Entry 1VQ7 (X-ray diffraction, 2.50 A resolution); this record covers chains 0 and B of the 32 polymer chains in the assembly.

[Chain 0]
Molecule: 23S ribosomal RNA
From: Haloarcula marismortui
Sequence (2922 nucleotides; each row starts with the number of its first residue):
     2 UUGGCUACUA UGCCAGCUGG UGGAUUGCUC GGCUCAGGCG CUGAUGAAGG ACGUGCCAAG
    62 CUGCGAUAAG CCAUGGGGAG CCGCACGGAG GCGAAGAACC AUGGAUUUCC GAAUGAGAAU
   122 CUCUCUAACA AUUGCUUCGC GCAAUGAGGA ACCCCGAGAA CUGAAACAUC UCAGUAUCGG
   182 GAGGAACAGA AAACGCAAUG UGAUGUCGUU AGUAACCGCG AGUGAACGCG AUACAGCCCA
   242 AACCGAAGCC CUCACGGGCA AUGUGGUGUC AGGGCUACCU CUCAUCAGCC GACCGUCUCG
   302 ACGAAGUCUC UUGGAACAGA GCGUGAUACA GGGUGACAAC CCCGUACUCG AGACCAGUAC
   362 GACGUGCGGU AGUGCCAGAG UAGCGGGGGU UGGAUAUCCC UCGCGAAUAA CGCAGGCAUC
   422 GACUGCGAAG GCUAAACACA ACCUGAGACC GAUAGUGAAC AAGUAGUGUG AACGAACGCU
   482 GCAAAGUACC CUCAGAAGGG AGGCGAAAUA GAGCAUGAAA UCAGUUGGCG AUCGAGCGAC
   542 AGGGCAUACA AGGUCCCUCG ACGAAUGACC GACGCGCGAG CGUCCAGUAA GACUCACGGG
   602 AAGCCGAUGU UCUGUCGUAC GUUUUGAAAA ACGAGCCAGG GAGUGUGUCU GCAUGGCAAG
   662 UCUAACCGGA GUAUCCGGGG AGGCACAGGG AAACCGACAU GGCCGCAGGG CUUUGCCCGA
   722 GGGCCGCCGU CUUCAAGGGC GGGGAGCCAU GUGGACACGA CCCGAAUCCG GACGAUCUAC
   782 GCAUGGACAA GAUGAAGCGU GCCGAAAGGC ACGUGGAAGU CUGUUAGAGU UGGUGUCCUA
   842 CAAUACCCUC UCGUGAUCUA UGUGUAGGGG UGAAAGGCCC AUCGAGUCCG GCAACAGCUG
   902 GUUCCAAUCG AAACAUGUCG AAGCAUGACC UCCGCCGAGG UAGUCUGUGA GGUAGAGCGA
   962 CCGAUUGGUG UGUCCGCCUC CGAGAGGAGU CGGCACACCU GUCAAACUCC AAACUUACAG
  1022 ACGCCGUUUG ACGCGGGGAU UCCGGUGCGC GGGGUAAGCC UGUGUACCAG GAGGGGAACA
  1082 ACCCAGAGAU AGGUUAAGGU CCCCAAGUGU GGAUUAAGUG UAAUCCUCUG AAGGUGGUCU
  1142 CGAGCCCUAG ACAGCCGGGA GGUGAGCUUA GAAGCAGCUA CCCUCUAAGA AAAGCGUAAC
  1202 AGCUUACCGG CCGAGGUUUG AGGCGCCCAA AAUGAUCGGG ACUCAAAUCC ACCACCGAGA
  1262 CCUGUCCGUA CCACUCAUAC UGGUAAUCGA GUAGAUUGGC GCUCUAAUUG GAUGGAAGUA
  1322 GGGGUGAAAA CUCCUAUGGA CCGAUUAGUG ACGAAAAUCC UGGCCAUAGU AGCAGCGAUA
  1382 GUCGGGUGAG AACCCCGACG GCCUAAUGGA UAAGGGUUCC UCAGCACUGC UGAUCAGCUG
  1442 AGGGUUAGCC GGUCCUAAGU CAUACCGCAA CUCGACUAUG ACGAAAUGGG AAACGGGUUA
  1502 AUAUUCCCGU GCCACUAUGC AGUGAAAGUU GACGCCCUGG GGUCGAUCAC GCUGGGCAUU
  1562 CGCCCAGUCG AACCGUCCAA CUCCGUGGAA GCCGUAAUGG CAGGAAGCGG ACGAACGGCG
  1622 GCAUAGGGAA ACGUGAUUCA ACCUGGGGCC CAUGAAAAGA CGAGCAUAGU GUCCGUACCG
  1682 AGAACCGACA CAGGUGUCCA UGGCGGCGAA AGCCAAGGCC UGUCGGGAGC AACCAACGUU
  1742 AGGGAAUUCG GCAAGUUAGU CCCGUACCUU CGGAAGAAGG GAUGCCUGCU CCGGAACGGA
  1802 GCAGGUCGCA GUGACUCGGA AGCUCGGACU GUCUAGUAAC AACAUAGGUG ACCGCAAAUC
  1862 CGCAAGGACU CGUACGGUCA CUGAAUCCUG CCCAGUGCAG GUAUCUGAAC ACCUCGUACA
  1922 AGAGGACGAA GGACCUGUCA ACGGCGGGGG UAACUAUGAC CCUCUUAAGG UAGCGUAGUA
  1982 CCUUGCCGCA UCAGUAGCGG CUUGCAUGAA UGGAUUAACC AGAGCUUCAC UGUCCCAACG
  2042 UUGGGCCCGG UGAACUGUAC AUUCCAGUGC GGAGUCUGGA GACACCCAGG GGGAAGCGAA
  2102 GACCCUAUGG AGCUUUACUG CAGGCUGUCG CUGAGACGUG GUCGCCGAUG UGCAGCAUAG
  2162 GUAGGAGACA CUACACAGGU ACCCGCGCUA GCGGGCCACC GAGUCAACAG UGAAAUACUA
  2222 CCCGUCGGUG ACUGCGACUC UCACUCCGGG AGGAGGACAC CGAUAGCCGG GCAGUUUGAC
  2282 UGGGGCGGUA CGCGCUCGAA AAGAUAUCGA GCGCGCCCUA UGGCUAUCUC AGCCGGGACA
  2342 GAGACCCGGC GAAGAGUGCA AGAGCAAAAG AUAGCUUGAC AGUGUUCUUC CCAACGAGGA
  2402 ACGCUGACGC GAAAGCGUGG UCUAGCGAAC CAAUUAGCCU GCUUGAUGCG GGCAAUUGAU
  2462 GACAGAAAAG CUACCCUAGG GAUAACAGAG UCGUCACUCG CAAGAGCACA UAUCGACCGA
  2522 GUGGCUUGCU ACCUCGAUGU CGGUUCCCUC CAUCCUGCCC GUGCAGAAGC GGGCAAGGGU
  2582 GAGGUUGUUC GCCUAUUAAA GGAGGUCGUG AGCUGGGUUU AGACCGUCGU GAGACAGGUC
  2642 GGCUGCUAUC UACUGGGUGU GUAAUGGUGU CUGACAAGAA CGACCGUAUA GUACGAGAGG
  2702 AACUACGGUU GGUGGCCACU GGUGUACCGG UUGUUCGAGA GAGCACGUGC CGGGUAGCCA
  2762 CGCCACACGG GGUAAGAGCU GAACGCAUCU AAGCUCGAAA CCCACUUGGA AAAGAGACAC
  2822 CGCCGAGGUC CCGCGUACAA GACGCGGUCG AUAGACUCGG GGUGUGCGCG UCGAGGUAAC
  2882 GAGACGUUAA GCCCACGAGC ACUAACAGAC CAAAGCCAUC AU
Disordered / not traced: 2-9, 126-127, 715, 971-998, 1560, 1952-1963, 2137-2236, 2339-2343, 2665-2666, 2915-2923
Modified / non-standard residues: 1MA (6-hydro-1-methyladenosine-5'-monophosphate) at position 628, OMU (o2'-methyluridine 5'-monophosphate) at position 2587, OMG (o2'-methylguanosine-5'-monophosphate) at position 2588, UR3 (3-methyluridine-5'-monophoshate) at position 2619, PSU (pseudouridine-5'-monophosphate) at position 2621
Construct notes: modified residue (628, 2587-2588, 2619, 2621)
Metal / ion sites: Na+ site 1 near U12 (its only coordinating residue here); Mg2+ site 1 near G28 (its only coordinating residue here); Na+ site 2: C40, G41, A442; Na+ site 3: G56, A59, G61; Na+ site 4 near U108 (its only coordinating residue here); Mg2+ site 2 near U115 (its only coordinating residue here); Na+ site 5: C130, U146; Na+ site 6: C141, G142; Mg2+ site 3: C162, U2276; K+ site 1: U163, U172; Mg2+ site 4: A165, A167, C168; Na+ site 7: A165, A166, A167; 86 more Mg2+ sites not listed; 61 more Na+ sites not listed; 2 more K+ sites not listed

[Chain B]
Protein: 50S ribosomal protein L3P
From: Haloarcula marismortui
Sequence (338 residues; numbered 0 to 337; the number before each row is that of its first residue; numbering starts at 0):
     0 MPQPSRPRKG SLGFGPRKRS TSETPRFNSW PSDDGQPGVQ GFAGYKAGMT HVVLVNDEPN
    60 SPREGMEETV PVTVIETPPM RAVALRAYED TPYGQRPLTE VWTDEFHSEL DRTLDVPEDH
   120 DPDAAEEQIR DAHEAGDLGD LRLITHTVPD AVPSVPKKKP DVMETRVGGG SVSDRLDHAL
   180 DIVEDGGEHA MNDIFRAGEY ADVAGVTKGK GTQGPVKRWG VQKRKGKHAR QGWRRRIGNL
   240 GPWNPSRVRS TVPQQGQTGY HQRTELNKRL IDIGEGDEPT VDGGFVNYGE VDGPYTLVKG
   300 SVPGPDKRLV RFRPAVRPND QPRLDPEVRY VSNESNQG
Disordered / not traced: 0
Metal / ion sites: Na+ site 1: Arg229 (shared with G836(0), A1736(0) of chain 0); Mg2+ site 1: Gln230 (shared with G836(0), U2615(0) of chain 0); Na+ site 2 near Gln230 (its only coordinating residue here); Mg2+ site 2: Asn335 (shared with A2757(0) of chain 0)

[How chain 0 and chain B interact]
Pairs across the interface (341):
  U835(0) - Lys226(B)  phosphate contact
  U835(0) - Arg229(B)  salt bridge to the phosphate
  U835(0) - Gln230(B)  hydrogen bond to the phosphate
  G836(0) - Arg229(B)  phosphate contact
  G836(0) - Gln230(B)  phosphate contact
  U837(0) - Gln230(B)  phosphate contact
  U837(0) - Gly231(B)  phosphate contact
  U1234(0) - Pro244(B)  base contact
  U1234(0) - Arg246(B)  hydrogen bond to the base
  U1234(0) - Arg248(B)  sugar contact
  A1732(0) - Thr211(B)  hydrogen bond to the sugar
  A1732(0) - Gln212(B)  hydrogen bond to the sugar
  A1733(0) - Thr211(B)  hydrogen bond to the sugar
  A1733(0) - Gln212(B)  sugar contact
  A1733(0) - Gly213(B)  hydrogen bond to the phosphate
  A1733(0) - Gln254(B)  sugar contact
  C1734(0) - Gly213(B)  phosphate contact
  C1734(0) - Arg234(B)  salt bridge to the phosphate
  C1734(0) - Arg235(B)  hydrogen bond to the sugar
  C1735(0) - Gly231(B)  phosphate contact
  C1735(0) - Trp232(B)  phosphate contact
  C1735(0) - Arg233(B)  hydrogen bond to the phosphate
  C1735(0) - Arg234(B)  hydrogen bond to the phosphate
  C1735(0) - Arg235(B)  salt bridge to the phosphate
  A1736(0) - Gly231(B)  phosphate contact
  A1736(0) - Arg233(B)  salt bridge to the phosphate
  C1750(0) - Lys226(B)  base contact
  G1751(0) - Lys226(B)  hydrogen bond to the base
  C1753(0) - Lys226(B)  base contact
  C1753(0) - Arg229(B)  hydrogen bond to the base
  A1754(0) - Arg229(B)  hydrogen bond to the sugar
  U2034(0) - Gly225(B)  hydrogen bond to the phosphate
  C2035(0) - Lys224(B)  phosphate contact
  C2035(0) - Gly225(B)  hydrogen bond to the phosphate
  C2036(0) - Lys224(B)  salt bridge to the phosphate
  C2037(0) - Lys224(B)  hydrogen bond to the phosphate
  A2038(0) - Gln221(B)  phosphate contact
  A2038(0) - Lys222(B)  hydrogen bond to the phosphate
  A2038(0) - Lys224(B)  salt bridge to the phosphate
  A2039(0) - Val215(B)  phosphate contact
  A2039(0) - Lys222(B)  phosphate contact
  A2039(0) - Arg234(B)  salt bridge to the phosphate
  C2065(0) - Arg246(B)  hydrogen bond to the phosphate
  C2066(0) - Pro244(B)  phosphate contact
  C2066(0) - Arg246(B)  salt bridge to the phosphate
  A2089(0) - Gln254(B)  base contact
  G2090(0) - Gln253(B)  hydrogen bond to the base
  G2090(0) - Gln254(B)  hydrogen bond to the sugar
  G2091(0) - Arg235(B)  phosphate contact
  G2091(0) - Leu239(B)  base contact
  G2091(0) - Gln253(B)  hydrogen bond to the base
  G2092(0) - Trp232(B)  hydrogen bond to the phosphate
  G2092(0) - Arg235(B)  salt bridge to the phosphate
  G2092(0) - Leu239(B)  phosphate contact
  G2093(0) - Asn238(B)  phosphate contact
  G2093(0) - Leu239(B)  hydrogen bond to the phosphate
  G2093(0) - Gly240(B)  sugar contact
  G2093(0) - Pro241(B)  hydrogen bond to the sugar
  G2093(0) - Trp242(B)  hydrogen bond to the sugar
  G2093(0) - Pro244(B)  sugar contact
  G2093(0) - Ser245(B)  hydrogen bond to the base
  G2093(0) - Arg246(B)  base contact
  G2093(0) - Val247(B)  base contact
  G2094(0) - Trp242(B)  sugar contact
  G2094(0) - Ser245(B)  sugar contact
  A2096(0) - Trp242(B)  sugar contact
  G2544(0) - His227(B)  base contact
  U2545(0) - Gln2(B)  hydrogen bond to the phosphate
  U2546(0) - Gln2(B)  hydrogen bond to the base
  U2546(0) - Gln221(B)  sugar contact
  U2546(0) - Ile236(B)  sugar contact
  U2546(0) - Gly237(B)  hydrogen bond to the sugar
  U2546(0) - Asn238(B)  base contact
  C2547(0) - Gln2(B)  hydrogen bond to the base
  C2547(0) - Arg5(B)  salt bridge to the phosphate
  C2547(0) - Lys8(B)  phosphate contact
  C2547(0) - Val220(B)  phosphate contact
  C2547(0) - Gln221(B)  hydrogen bond to the phosphate
  C2547(0) - Ile236(B)  sugar contact
  C2547(0) - Asn238(B)  hydrogen bond to the base
  C2547(0) - Val251(B)  sugar contact
  C2547(0) - Pro252(B)  phosphate contact
  C2548(0) - Arg5(B)  salt bridge to the phosphate
  C2548(0) - Arg7(B)  phosphate contact
  C2548(0) - Lys8(B)  hydrogen bond to the phosphate
  C2548(0) - Pro241(B)  base contact
  C2548(0) - Arg248(B)  sugar contact
  C2548(0) - Thr250(B)  hydrogen bond to the phosphate
  C2548(0) - Val251(B)  sugar contact
  C2548(0) - Pro252(B)  sugar contact
  C2549(0) - Arg7(B)  salt bridge to the phosphate
  C2549(0) - Leu11(B)  phosphate contact
  C2549(0) - Arg248(B)  hydrogen bond to the sugar
  C2549(0) - Thr250(B)  sugar contact
  G2580(0) - Pro6(B)  phosphate contact
  U2581(0) - Ser4(B)  phosphate contact
  U2581(0) - Arg5(B)  hydrogen bond to the phosphate
  U2581(0) - Pro6(B)  phosphate contact
  G2582(0) - Pro3(B)  phosphate contact
  G2582(0) - Ser4(B)  hydrogen bond to the phosphate
  A2583(0) - Pro3(B)  phosphate contact
  C2591(0) - Pro1(B)  phosphate contact
  G2606(0) - Pro241(B)  base contact
  G2606(0) - Asn243(B)  hydrogen bond to the sugar
  G2606(0) - Arg248(B)  base contact
  U2607(0) - Trp242(B)  stacking on the base
  U2607(0) - Asn243(B)  hydrogen bond to the phosphate
  G2609(0) - Asn238(B)  base contact
  G2609(0) - Gly240(B)  base contact
  G2609(0) - Pro241(B)  sugar contact
  G2609(0) - Trp242(B)  hydrogen bond to the sugar
  U2610(0) - Asn238(B)  base contact
  U2610(0) - Trp242(B)  phosphate contact
  G2613(0) - Arg223(B)  hydrogen bond to the sugar
  G2613(0) - Trp232(B)  hydrogen bond to the sugar
  G2613(0) - Gly237(B)  base contact
  C2614(0) - Arg223(B)  hydrogen bond to the sugar
  C2614(0) - His227(B)  hydrogen bond to the sugar
  C2614(0) - Gln230(B)  phosphate contact
  C2614(0) - Trp232(B)  sugar contact
  U2615(0) - Lys226(B)  phosphate contact
  U2615(0) - His227(B)  hydrogen bond to the sugar
  U2615(0) - Gln230(B)  phosphate contact
  G2616(0) - Lys226(B)  salt bridge to the phosphate
  A2653(0) - Arg246(B)  sugar contact
  A2653(0) - Val247(B)  hydrogen bond to the sugar
  C2654(0) - Val247(B)  sugar contact
  C2654(0) - Arg248(B)  sugar contact
  C2654(0) - Ser249(B)  phosphate contact
  C2654(0) - Gln253(B)  hydrogen bond to the sugar
  U2655(0) - Arg217(B)  hydrogen bond to the sugar
  U2655(0) - Ser249(B)  phosphate contact
  U2655(0) - Gln253(B)  hydrogen bond to the sugar
  U2655(0) - Gln254(B)  hydrogen bond to the sugar
  G2656(0) - Pro15(B)  phosphate contact
  G2656(0) - Arg16(B)  hydrogen bond to the phosphate
  G2656(0) - Lys17(B)  phosphate contact
  G2656(0) - Arg217(B)  hydrogen bond to the phosphate
  G2656(0) - Gly255(B)  sugar contact
  G2656(0) - Gln256(B)  hydrogen bond to the sugar
  G2657(0) - Lys17(B)  phosphate contact
  G2657(0) - Arg18(B)  hydrogen bond to the phosphate
  G2657(0) - Gln256(B)  sugar contact
  G2658(0) - Arg18(B)  salt bridge to the phosphate
  G2668(0) - Asp114(B)  hydrogen bond to the base
  U2669(0) - Thr112(B)  hydrogen bond to the sugar
  U2669(0) - Leu113(B)  sugar contact
  U2669(0) - Asp114(B)  sugar contact
  G2670(0) - Arg85(B)  base contact
  G2670(0) - Thr112(B)  sugar contact
  G2670(0) - Leu113(B)  sugar contact
  G2670(0) - Val161(B)  sugar contact
  U2671(0) - Arg25(B)  salt bridge to the phosphate
  U2671(0) - Arg85(B)  hydrogen bond to the sugar
  U2671(0) - Ile143(B)  sugar contact
  U2671(0) - Val161(B)  phosphate contact
  U2671(0) - Met162(B)  phosphate contact
  U2671(0) - Glu163(B)  hydrogen bond to the sugar
  C2672(0) - Arg25(B)  salt bridge to the phosphate
  C2672(0) - Arg85(B)  sugar contact
  C2672(0) - Tyr87(B)  hydrogen bond to the sugar
  C2672(0) - Pro96(B)  sugar contact
  C2672(0) - Arg141(B)  hydrogen bond to the phosphate
  C2672(0) - Met162(B)  phosphate contact
  C2672(0) - Glu163(B)  hydrogen bond to the phosphate
  C2672(0) - Arg310(B)  salt bridge to the phosphate
  U2673(0) - Gln94(B)  hydrogen bond to the sugar
  U2673(0) - Arg141(B)  salt bridge to the phosphate
  G2674(0) - Tyr92(B)  sugar contact
  G2674(0) - Gly93(B)  phosphate contact
  G2674(0) - Gln94(B)  hydrogen bond to the phosphate
  A2678(0) - Leu11(B)  hydrogen bond to the sugar
  A2678(0) - Gly12(B)  base contact
  G2679(0) - Leu11(B)  sugar contact
  G2679(0) - Gly12(B)  sugar contact
  A2680(0) - Pro6(B)  base contact
  A2681(0) - Ser10(B)  hydrogen bond to the base
  C2682(0) - Arg316(B)  salt bridge to the phosphate
  C2707(0) - Asn59(B)  phosphate contact
  G2708(0) - Glu57(B)  phosphate contact
  G2713(0) - Pro6(B)  sugar contact
  U2714(0) - Arg7(B)  phosphate contact
  U2714(0) - Gly9(B)  hydrogen bond to the phosphate
  U2714(0) - Ser10(B)  hydrogen bond to the phosphate
  U2714(0) - Phe13(B)  sugar contact
  G2715(0) - Gly9(B)  phosphate contact
  G2715(0) - Ser10(B)  hydrogen bond to the phosphate
  G2715(0) - Phe13(B)  sugar contact
  G2715(0) - Arg16(B)  salt bridge to the phosphate
  G2715(0) - Arg262(B)  hydrogen bond to the phosphate
  G2715(0) - Glu264(B)  hydrogen bond to the base
  G2716(0) - Thr206(B)  sugar contact
  G2716(0) - Arg262(B)  salt bridge to the phosphate
  G2716(0) - Glu264(B)  sugar contact
  G2716(0) - Ser300(B)  hydrogen bond to the base
  G2716(0) - Pro302(B)  sugar contact
  C2717(0) - Lys45(B)  hydrogen bond to the phosphate
  C2717(0) - Met48(B)  sugar contact
  C2717(0) - Thr206(B)  phosphate contact
  C2717(0) - Lys207(B)  hydrogen bond to the phosphate
  C2717(0) - Ser300(B)  sugar contact
  C2717(0) - Val301(B)  sugar contact
  C2717(0) - Pro302(B)  sugar contact
  C2717(0) - Gly303(B)  hydrogen bond to the phosphate
  C2718(0) - Lys45(B)  salt bridge to the phosphate
  C2718(0) - Met48(B)  sugar contact
  C2718(0) - Lys207(B)  salt bridge to the phosphate
  A2719(0) - Met48(B)  sugar contact
  A2719(0) - Thr49(B)  hydrogen bond to the sugar
  A2719(0) - His50(B)  hydrogen bond to the sugar
  A2719(0) - Pro70(B)  base contact
  A2719(0) - Asn335(B)  sugar contact
  C2720(0) - Glu333(B)  phosphate contact
  U2756(0) - Gln336(B)  phosphate contact
  U2756(0) - Gly337(B)  hydrogen bond to the phosphate
  A2757(0) - Val285(B)  phosphate contact
  A2757(0) - Asn335(B)  phosphate contact
  A2757(0) - Gln336(B)  phosphate contact
  A2757(0) - Gly337(B)  hydrogen bond to the phosphate
  G2758(0) - Val285(B)  phosphate contact
  G2758(0) - Asn286(B)  sugar contact
  C2759(0) - Lys207(B)  salt bridge to the phosphate
  C2760(0) - Lys209(B)  salt bridge to the phosphate
  C2760(0) - Lys216(B)  salt bridge to the phosphate
  C2764(0) - Pro70(B)  sugar contact
  C2765(0) - Glu264(B)  base contact
  C2765(0) - Lys267(B)  hydrogen bond to the sugar
  C2765(0) - Lys298(B)  sugar contact
  C2765(0) - Gly299(B)  sugar contact
  C2765(0) - Ser300(B)  base contact
  A2766(0) - Glu264(B)  sugar contact
  A2766(0) - Leu265(B)  hydrogen bond to the sugar
  A2766(0) - Asn266(B)  sugar contact
  A2766(0) - Lys267(B)  sugar contact
  A2766(0) - Lys298(B)  salt bridge to the phosphate
  C2767(0) - Asn266(B)  hydrogen bond to the phosphate
  C2767(0) - Arg316(B)  hydrogen bond to the phosphate
  C2767(0) - Asn318(B)  hydrogen bond to the phosphate
  A2768(0) - Arg316(B)  salt bridge to the phosphate
  A2768(0) - Asn318(B)  hydrogen bond to the phosphate
  C2806(0) - Ser28(B)  hydrogen bond to the phosphate
  C2806(0) - Leu265(B)  sugar contact
  C2806(0) - Arg316(B)  sugar contact
  U2807(0) - Gly12(B)  base contact
  U2807(0) - Phe13(B)  sugar contact
  U2807(0) - Asn27(B)  hydrogen bond to the phosphate
  U2807(0) - Ser28(B)  hydrogen bond to the phosphate
  U2807(0) - Thr263(B)  hydrogen bond to the phosphate
  U2807(0) - Arg312(B)  salt bridge to the phosphate
  U2808(0) - Gly12(B)  sugar contact
  U2808(0) - Phe13(B)  sugar contact
  U2808(0) - Gly14(B)  hydrogen bond to the sugar
  U2808(0) - Asn27(B)  hydrogen bond to the phosphate
  U2808(0) - Gln261(B)  hydrogen bond to the phosphate
  U2808(0) - Arg262(B)  phosphate contact
  U2808(0) - Thr263(B)  hydrogen bond to the phosphate
  G2809(0) - Gly14(B)  sugar contact
  G2809(0) - Pro15(B)  sugar contact
  G2809(0) - Lys17(B)  phosphate contact
  G2809(0) - Gln261(B)  phosphate contact
  G2810(0) - Lys17(B)  salt bridge to the phosphate
  G2810(0) - Thr20(B)  hydrogen bond to the phosphate
  G2815(0) - Tyr92(B)  hydrogen bond to the base
  G2817(0) - Arg95(B)  sugar contact
  A2818(0) - Pro96(B)  hydrogen bond to the sugar
  C2819(0) - Arg85(B)  hydrogen bond to the base
  C2819(0) - Pro96(B)  sugar contact
  C2819(0) - Leu97(B)  phosphate contact
  C2819(0) - Thr98(B)  phosphate contact
  C2819(0) - Glu99(B)  hydrogen bond to the sugar
  A2820(0) - Thr98(B)  phosphate contact
  A2820(0) - Glu99(B)  sugar contact
  A2820(0) - Trp101(B)  hydrogen bond to the sugar
  A2820(0) - His119(B)  phosphate contact
  C2821(0) - Asp114(B)  hydrogen bond to the sugar
  C2821(0) - Val115(B)  hydrogen bond to the sugar
  C2821(0) - Pro116(B)  sugar contact
  C2821(0) - Glu117(B)  phosphate contact
  C2821(0) - His119(B)  salt bridge to the phosphate
  C2822(0) - Asp114(B)  sugar contact
  C2822(0) - Val115(B)  sugar contact
  C2822(0) - Glu117(B)  hydrogen bond to the phosphate
  C2822(0) - Asp118(B)  hydrogen bond to the phosphate
  G2823(0) - Glu117(B)  phosphate contact
  A2827(0) - Asp114(B)  sugar contact
  G2828(0) - Asp114(B)  phosphate contact
  U2837(0) - Glu22(B)  base contact
  U2837(0) - Val154(B)  base contact
  U2837(0) - Pro155(B)  base contact
  U2837(0) - Lys156(B)  base contact
  U2837(0) - Pro304(B)  sugar contact
  U2837(0) - Asp305(B)  sugar contact
  U2837(0) - Lys306(B)  hydrogen bond to the base
  U2837(0) - Arg307(B)  hydrogen bond to the base
  A2838(0) - Lys207(B)  phosphate contact
  A2838(0) - Gly208(B)  hydrogen bond to the phosphate
  A2838(0) - Tyr259(B)  sugar contact
  A2838(0) - Arg307(B)  salt bridge to the phosphate
  C2839(0) - Arg18(B)  hydrogen bond to the phosphate
  C2839(0) - Gly208(B)  phosphate contact
  C2839(0) - Lys209(B)  hydrogen bond to the phosphate
  C2839(0) - Gly210(B)  hydrogen bond to the phosphate
  C2839(0) - Gln256(B)  hydrogen bond to the phosphate
  A2840(0) - Gly210(B)  phosphate contact
  A2840(0) - Thr211(B)  hydrogen bond to the phosphate
  G2842(0) - Arg18(B)  hydrogen bond to the base
  A2843(0) - Arg18(B)  hydrogen bond to the base
  C2844(0) - Tyr259(B)  sugar contact
  C2846(0) - Pro155(B)  sugar contact
  C2846(0) - Lys156(B)  phosphate contact
  C2846(0) - Lys157(B)  phosphate contact
  C2846(0) - Lys158(B)  salt bridge to the phosphate
  G2847(0) - Arg111(B)  salt bridge to the phosphate
  G2847(0) - Pro155(B)  sugar contact
  G2847(0) - Lys156(B)  phosphate contact
  G2847(0) - Lys157(B)  hydrogen bond to the phosphate
  G2847(0) - Lys158(B)  hydrogen bond to the phosphate
  G2848(0) - Arg111(B)  salt bridge to the phosphate
  G2848(0) - Lys157(B)  salt bridge to the phosphate
  G2851(0) - Lys157(B)  hydrogen bond to the phosphate
  A2852(0) - Lys157(B)  salt bridge to the phosphate
  U2853(0) - Pro155(B)  sugar contact
  G2860(0) - Gly282(B)  hydrogen bond to the base
  G2861(0) - Asp281(B)  hydrogen bond to the sugar
  G2861(0) - Gly282(B)  sugar contact
  G2861(0) - Ser334(B)  hydrogen bond to the sugar
  G2861(0) - Gln336(B)  hydrogen bond to the base
  G2862(0) - Ser334(B)  hydrogen bond to the phosphate
  G2862(0) - Gln336(B)  sugar contact
  G2862(0) - Gly337(B)  phosphate contact
  C2897(0) - Phe284(B)  sugar contact
  C2897(0) - Val285(B)  sugar contact
  C2897(0) - Asn286(B)  hydrogen bond to the sugar
  C2897(0) - Gln336(B)  hydrogen bond to the base
  G2898(0) - Gly282(B)  sugar contact
  G2898(0) - Phe284(B)  sugar contact
  G2898(0) - Asn286(B)  phosphate contact
  G2898(0) - Tyr287(B)  sugar contact
  G2898(0) - Gly288(B)  phosphate contact
  G2898(0) - Glu289(B)  sugar contact
  A2899(0) - Glu289(B)  sugar contact
Interface residues without a listed pair, chain 0 (125 interface residues in all): G834, A2095, U2539, G2712, G2845, G2863
Interface residues without a listed pair, chain B (146 interface residues in all): Thr257, His260, Gly283, Val315

[In short]
125 residues of chain 0 face 146 of chain B across their interface, with 121 hydrogen bonds, 37 salt bridges
and 1 aromatic stacking contact. Polar contacts include U1234(0)-Arg246(B), G1751(0)-Lys226(B) and
C1753(0)-Arg229(B). The Na+ site 2 is built by C40(0), G41(0) and A442(0).
Chain 0 is 23S ribosomal RNA and chain B is 50S ribosomal protein L3P, both from Haloarcula marismortui; the
structure, The structure of the transition state analogue "DCA" bound to the large ribosomal subunit of
haloarcula ..., was determined by X-ray diffraction together with 1VQ6 and 1VQN from the same study.
